Entry 5JXY (X-ray diffraction, 1.71 A resolution); this record covers chains A and C of the 3 polymer chains in the assembly.

Chain A:
Molecule: G/T mismatch-specific thymine DNA glycosylase
Source organism: Homo sapiens
Notes: EC 3.2.2.29
UniProt: Q13569 (TDG_HUMAN); numbering as in UniProt (aligned over 111-308)
Amino-acid sequence (204 residues; row label = number of the first residue in the row):
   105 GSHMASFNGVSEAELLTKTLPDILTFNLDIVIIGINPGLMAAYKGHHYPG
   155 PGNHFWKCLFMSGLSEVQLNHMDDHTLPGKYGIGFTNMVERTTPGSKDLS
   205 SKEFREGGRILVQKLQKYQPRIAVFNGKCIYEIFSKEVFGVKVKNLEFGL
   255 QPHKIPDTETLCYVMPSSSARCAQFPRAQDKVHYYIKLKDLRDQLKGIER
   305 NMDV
Disordered / not traced: 105-110, 307-308
Sequence notes: expression tag (105-110)
From the paper describing this entry:
  - binding site for the 28-nt DNA strand: Ile139, Asn140, Asn191, Lys201, Arg275, Ala277, Gln278
  - catalytic residues: Asn140
  - mutagenesis - N140A: abolished catalytic activity on G T (citing earlier work)
  - mutagenesis - N140A (27 000-fold): decreased catalytic activity on G U (citing earlier work)
  - mutagenesis - T197A (32-fold): decreased catalytic activity on G T (citing earlier work)

Chain C:
Molecule: 28-nt DNA strand
Sequence (28 nucleotides; numbered 1 to 28; the number before each row is that of its first residue):
     1 CAGCTCTGTACGTGAGCGATGGACAGCT

Chain A / chain C interface:
Pairs across the interface - 14 pairs, chain A then chain C:
  Pro155(A) with DA15(C), phosphate contact; DG16(C), sugar contact
  Lys201(A) with DT9(C), base contact; DA10(C), base contact
  Lys246(A) with DT5(C), phosphate contact
  Ala274(A) with DG12(C), hydrogen bond to the base
  Arg275(A) with DG12(C), base contact
  Cys276(A) with DG12(C), base contact
  Ala277(A) with DC11(C), base contact; DG12(C), sugar contact
  Pro280(A) with DG12(C), hydrogen bond to the base; DT13(C), sugar contact
  Arg281(A) with DT13(C), phosphate contact; DG14(C), phosphate contact
Also at the interface, not in a pair above, chain A (10 interface residues in all): Gln278

Overview:
10 residues of chain A and 9 residues of chain C are in contact, with 2 hydrogen bonds. Among the polar pairs
are Ala274(A)-DG12(C) and Pro280(A)-DG12(C). The paper reports the catalytic residue Asn140(A); N140A of chain
A abolishes catalytic activity on G T.
Chain A is G/T mismatch-specific thymine DNA glycosylase (Homo sapiens) and chain C is a 28-nt DNA strand; the
structure, Enzyme-substrate complex of TDG catalytic domain bound to a G/U analog, was determined by X-ray
diffraction, deposited together with 5FF8 and 5HF7.
